Entry 6XI0 (electron microscopy, 3.30 A resolution); this record covers chains C and P of the 6 polymer chains in the assembly.

[Chain C (and P)]
Protein: Cytochrome b
Organism: Rhodobacter capsulatus (strain ATCC BAA-309 / NBRC 16581 / SB1003)
Notes: chain P of this document is another copy of the same molecule, construct and numbering; everything in this record applies to it too
UniProtKB: D5ANZ3 (CYB_RHOCB); numbering as in UniProt (aligned over 1-437)
Sequence (437 residues; row label = number of the first residue in the row):
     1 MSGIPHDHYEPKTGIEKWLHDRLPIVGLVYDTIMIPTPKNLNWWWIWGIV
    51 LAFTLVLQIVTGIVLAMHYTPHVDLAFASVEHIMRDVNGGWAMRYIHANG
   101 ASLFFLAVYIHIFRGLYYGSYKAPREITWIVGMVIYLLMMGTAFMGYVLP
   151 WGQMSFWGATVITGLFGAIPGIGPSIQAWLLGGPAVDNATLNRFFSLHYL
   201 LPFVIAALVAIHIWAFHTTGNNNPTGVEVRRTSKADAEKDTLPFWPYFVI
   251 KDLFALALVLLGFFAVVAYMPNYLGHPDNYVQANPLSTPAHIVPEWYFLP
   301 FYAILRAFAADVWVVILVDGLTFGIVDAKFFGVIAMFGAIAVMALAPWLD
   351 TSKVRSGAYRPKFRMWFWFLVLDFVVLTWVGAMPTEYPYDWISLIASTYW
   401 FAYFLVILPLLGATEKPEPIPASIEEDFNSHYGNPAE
Unresolved in the structure: 1, 233-236, 429-437
Bound ions: heme c Fe site 1: His-97, His-198; heme c Fe site 2: His-111, His-212
Residues lining bound ligands:
  - heme c (HEC), molecule 1: Trp-45, Gly-48, Ile-49, Leu-51, Ala-52, Phe-104, His-111, Ile-112, Arg-114, Ser-120, Arg-125, Thr-128, Trp-129, Gly-132, Met-133, Ile-135, Tyr-136, Val-209, His-212, Phe-216, Thr-219, Gly-220, Asn-221, Asn-222
  - heme c (HEC), molecule 2: Leu-55, Gln-58, Ile-59, Gly-62, Ile-63, Leu-65, Ala-66, Tyr-69, Arg-94, His-97, Ala-98, Ala-101, Phe-104, Met-139, Thr-142, Ala-143, Gly-146, Tyr-147, Leu-149, Pro-150, Phe-195, His-198, Tyr-199, Pro-202, Ile-205, Asn-279, Tyr-297
Swiss-Prot annotation at these positions:
  - binding site (heme b): His-97, His-111, His-198, His-212

[How chain C and chain P interact]
Pairs across the interface (39; chain C residue first):
  Trp-18(C) / Pro-124(P)  hydrophobic
  Trp-18(C) / Glu-126(P)
  Asp-21(C) / Ile-127(P)
  Asp-21(C) / Thr-218(P)
  Arg-22(C) / Ile-211(P)
  Arg-22(C) / Ala-215(P)
  Leu-23(C) / Trp-214(P)  hydrophobic
  Pro-24(C) / Trp-214(P)  hydrophobic
  Ile-63(C) / Ser-196(P)
  Ile-63(C) / Leu-200(P)  hydrophobic
  Met-67(C) / Asn-192(P)
  Tyr-69(C) / Asn-192(P)  hydrogen bond (backbone-side chain)
  Thr-70(C) / Pro-71(P)
  Thr-70(C) / His-72(P)
  Pro-71(C) / Thr-70(P)
  Pro-71(C) / Pro-71(P)
  His-72(C) / Thr-70(P)
  Leu-75(C) / Leu-75(P)  hydrophobic
  Pro-124(C) / Trp-18(P)  hydrophobic
  Glu-126(C) / Trp-18(P)
  Ile-127(C) / Asp-21(P)
  Asn-192(C) / Met-67(P)
  Asn-192(C) / Tyr-69(P)  hydrogen bond (side chain-backbone)
  Phe-195(C) / Phe-195(P)  hydrophobic
  Ser-196(C) / Ile-63(P)
  Ser-196(C) / Tyr-199(P)  hydrogen bond (backbone-side chain)
  Tyr-199(C) / Ser-196(P)  hydrogen bond (side chain-backbone)
  Tyr-199(C) / Tyr-199(P)  hydrophobic
  Tyr-199(C) / Leu-200(P)
  Leu-200(C) / Ile-63(P)  hydrophobic
  Leu-200(C) / Tyr-199(P)
  Leu-200(C) / Phe-203(P)  hydrophobic
  Phe-203(C) / Leu-200(P)  hydrophobic
  Ile-211(C) / Arg-22(P)
  Trp-214(C) / Leu-23(P)  hydrophobic
  Trp-214(C) / Pro-24(P)  hydrophobic
  Ala-215(C) / Arg-22(P)
  Thr-218(C) / Asp-21(P)
  Thr-219(C) / Asp-21(P)
Other interface residues (no listed pair), chain C (31 interface residues in all): His-20, Ala-66, His-68, Ala-189, Arg-193
Other interface residues (no listed pair), chain P (31 interface residues in all): His-20, Ala-66, His-68, Ala-189, Arg-193, Thr-219

[In short]
Chain C and chain P each contribute 31 residues to their interface, with 4 hydrogen bonds. Polar contacts
include Tyr-69(C)/Asn-192(P) and Ser-196(C)/Tyr-199(P). Bound to chain C: heme c. Curated annotation (UniProt)
lists 4 heme b-binding residues on chain C.
Both chains are Cytochrome b (Rhodobacter capsulatus (strain ATCC BAA-309 / NBRC 16581 / SB1003)). Entry 6XI0
(R. capsulatus cyt bc1 (CIII2) at 3.3A) was determined by electron microscopy (same publication as 6XKT, 6XKU,
6XKV, 6XKW, 6XKX and 6XKZ).
